Entry 3H94 (X-ray diffraction, 3.84 A resolution); this record covers chain A.

Chain A:
Protein: Cation efflux system protein cusB
Organism: Escherichia coli K-12
UniProtKB: P77239 (CUSB_ECOLI); residue numbers follow UniProt; this construct covers 1-407
Amino-acid sequence (407 residues; each row starts with the number of its first residue):
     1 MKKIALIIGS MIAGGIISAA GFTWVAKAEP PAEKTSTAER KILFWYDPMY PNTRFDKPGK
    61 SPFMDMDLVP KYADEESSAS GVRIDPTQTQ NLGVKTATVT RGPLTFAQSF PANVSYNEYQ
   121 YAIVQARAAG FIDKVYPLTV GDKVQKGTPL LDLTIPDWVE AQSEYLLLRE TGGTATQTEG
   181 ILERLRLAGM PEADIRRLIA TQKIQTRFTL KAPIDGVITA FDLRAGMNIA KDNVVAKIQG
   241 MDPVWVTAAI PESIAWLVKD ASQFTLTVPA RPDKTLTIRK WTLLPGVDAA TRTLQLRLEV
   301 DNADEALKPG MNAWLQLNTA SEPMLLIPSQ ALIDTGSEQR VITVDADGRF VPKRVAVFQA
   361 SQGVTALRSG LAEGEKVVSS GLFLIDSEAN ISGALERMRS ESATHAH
Not modelled in the structure: 1-88, 386-407
Metal / ion sites: silver ion near Met-324 (its only coordinating residue here)

Summary:
Chain A is Cation efflux system protein cusB (Escherichia coli K-12); the structure, Crystal structure of the
membrane fusion protein CusB from Escherichia coli, was determined by X-ray diffraction, deposited together
with 3OPO and 3OW7.
